PDB entry 6RAB | X-ray diffraction, 1.96 A resolution | chains A and B

Chain A (and B):
Protein: Putative N-acetylneuraminate lyase
Organism: Ruminococcus gnavus ATCC 29149
Notes: chain B of this document is another copy of the same molecule, construct and numbering; everything in this record applies to it too
UniProtKB: A7B555 (A7B555_RUMGV); residues 1-305 here correspond to UniProt positions 11-315 (UniProt number = residue number + 10)
Chain sequence (336 residues; each row starts with the number of its first residue; numbers below 1 keep their minus sign (Met-30 is residue -30)):
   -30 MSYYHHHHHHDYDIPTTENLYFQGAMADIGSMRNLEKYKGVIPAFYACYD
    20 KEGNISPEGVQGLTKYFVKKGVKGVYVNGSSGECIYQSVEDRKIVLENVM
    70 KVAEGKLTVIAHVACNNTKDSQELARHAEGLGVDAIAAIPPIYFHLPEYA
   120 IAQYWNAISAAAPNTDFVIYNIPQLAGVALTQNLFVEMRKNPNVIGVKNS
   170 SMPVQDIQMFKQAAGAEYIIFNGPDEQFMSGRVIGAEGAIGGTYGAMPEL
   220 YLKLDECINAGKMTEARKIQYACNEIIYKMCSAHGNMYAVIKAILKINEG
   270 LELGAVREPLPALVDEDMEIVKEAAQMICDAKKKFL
Not modelled in the structure: -30 to 4
Construct notes: initiating methionine (-30); expression tag (-29 to 0)
UniProt features mapped onto this chain:
  - active site: Tyr139 (Proton donor), Lys167 (Schiff-base intermediate with substrate)
  - binding site (aceneuramate): Ser49, Ser50, Ser169, Gly192, Asp194, Glu195, Gly211
Reported in the primary citation:
  - catalytic residues: Lys167 (proposed by the authors, not directly observed)

Chain A / chain B interface:
Residue-residue contacts (54):
  Ser49(A) with Tyr112(B); Phe113(B)
  Ile54(A) with Asn85(B), hydrogen bond (backbone-side chain); Tyr112(B), hydrophobic
  Tyr55(A) with Asn85(B); Asn86(B), hydrogen bond (backbone-side chain); Phe113(B)
  Asn85(A) with Ile54(B), hydrogen bond (side chain-backbone); Tyr55(B); Asn85(B), hydrogen bond; Pro278(B)
  Asn86(A) with Tyr55(B), hydrogen bond (side chain-backbone); Arg276(B)
  Thr87(A) with Glu277(B), hydrogen bond (backbone-backbone); Pro278(B)
  Lys88(A) with Arg276(B)
  Ile108(A) with Tyr112(B)
  Pro110(A) with Pro278(B), hydrophobic
  Ile111(A) with Ile111(B), hydrophobic; Tyr112(B), hydrophobic
  Tyr112(A) with Ser49(B); Ile54(B), hydrophobic; Ile108(B); Ile111(B), hydrophobic; Ile141(B); Leu144(B)
  Phe113(A) with Ser49(B); Tyr55(B)
  His114(A) with Gln143(B); Leu144(B)
  Leu115(A) with Pro278(B), hydrophobic; Leu279(B), hydrophobic
  Tyr118(A) with His253(B), hydrogen bond (side chain-backbone); Pro280(B), hydrophobic
  Ala119(A) with Pro278(B); Pro280(B)
  Tyr123(A) with Pro278(B), hydrophobic
  Ile141(A) with Tyr112(B)
  Gln143(A) with His114(B)
  Leu144(A) with Tyr112(B); His114(B)
  His253(A) with Tyr118(B), hydrogen bond (backbone-side chain)
  Arg276(A) with Asn86(B); Lys88(B)
  Glu277(A) with Thr87(B), hydrogen bond (backbone-backbone)
  Pro278(A) with Asn85(B); Thr87(B); Pro110(B), hydrophobic; Leu115(B); Ala119(B); Tyr123(B), hydrophobic
  Leu279(A) with Leu115(B), hydrophobic
  Pro280(A) with Tyr118(B), hydrophobic; Ala119(B)
Other interface residues (no listed pair), chain A (30 interface residues in all): Pro116, Gln122, Ala145, Ala252
Other interface residues (no listed pair), chain B (29 interface residues in all): Pro116, Gln122, Ala252

Overview:
30 residues of chain A face 29 of chain B across their interface; the contacts include 9 hydrogen bonds. Polar
contacts include Ile54(A)-Asn85(B), Tyr55(A)-Asn86(B) and Asn85(A)-Asn85(B). UniProt lists active-site
residues Tyr139(A) and Lys167(A) and 7 aceneuramate-binding residues on chain A. From the paper: the catalytic
residue Lys167(A).
Chain A and chain B are both Putative N-acetylneuraminate lyase (Ruminococcus gnavus ATCC 29149); the
structure, Ruminococcus gnavus sialic acid aldolase Wild Type, was determined by X-ray diffraction, deposited
together with 6RB7 and 6RD1.
